9DUL - chains A and J of the 21 polymer chains in the assembly; structure by electron microscopy, 2.56 A resolution.

== Chain A ==
Molecule: 16S rRNA
Organism: Escherichia coli
Sequence (1533 nucleotides; row label = number of the first residue in the row):
     2 AAUUGAAGAG UUUGAUCAUG GCUCAGAUUG AACGCUGGCG GCAGGCCUAA CACAUGCAAG
    62 UCGAACGGUA ACAGGAAGAA GCUUGCUUCU UUGCUGACGA GUGGCGGACG GGUGAGUAAU
   122 GUCUGGGAAA CUGCCUGAUG GAGGGGGAUA ACUACUGGAA ACGGUAGCUA AUACCGCAUA
   182 ACGUCGCAAG ACCAAAGAGG GGGACCUUCG GGCCUCUUGC CAUCGGAUGU GCCCAGAUGG
   242 GAUUAGCUAG UAGGUGGGGU AACGGCUCAC CUAGGCGACG AUCCCUAGCU GGUCUGAGAG
   302 GAUGACCAGC CACACUGGAA CUGAGACACG GUCCAGACUC CUACGGGAGG CAGCAGUGGG
   362 GAAUAUUGCA CAAUGGGCGC AAGCCUGAUG CAGCCAUGCC GCGUGUAUGA AGAAGGCCUU
   422 CGGGUUGUAA AGUACUUUCA GCGGGGAGGA AGGGAGUAAA GUUAAUACCU UUGCUCAUUG
   482 ACGUUACCCG CAGAAGAAGC ACCGGCUAAC UCCGUGCCAG CAGCCXCGGU AAUACGGAGG
   542 GUGCAAGCGU UAAUCGGAAU UACUGGGCGU AAAGCGCACG CAGGCGGUUU GUUAAGUCAG
   602 AUGUGAAAUC CCCGGGCUCA ACCUGGGAAC UGCAUCUGAU ACUGGCAAGC UUGAGUCUCG
   662 UAGAGGGGGG UAGAAUUCCA GGUGUAGCGG UGAAAUGCGU AGAGAUCUGG AGGAAUACCG
   722 GUGGCGAAGG CGGCCCCCUG GACGAAGACU GACGCUCAGG UGCGAAAGCG UGGGGAGCAA
   782 ACAGGAUUAG AUACCCUGGU AGUCCACGCC GUAAACGAUG UCGACUUGGA GGUUGUGCCC
   842 UUGAGGCGUG GCUUCCGGAG CUAACGCGUU AAGUCGACCG CCUGGGGAGU ACGGCCGCAA
   902 GGUUAAAACU CAAAUGAAUU GACGGGGGCC CGCACAAGCG GUGGAGCAUG UGGUUUAAUU
   962 CGAUCXAACG CGAAGAACCU UACCUGGUCU UGACAUCCAC GGAAGUUUUC AGAGAUGAGA
  1022 AUGUGCCUUC GGGAACCGUG AGACAGGUGC UGCAUGGCUG UCGUCAGCUC GUGUUGUGAA
  1082 AUGUUGGGUU AAGUCCCGCA ACGAGCGCAA CCCUUAUCCU UUGUUGCCAG CGGUCCGGCC
  1142 GGGAACUCAA AGGAGACUGC CAGUGAUAAA CUGGAGGAAG GUGGGGAUGA CGUCAAGUCA
  1202 UCAUGGCCCU UACGACCAGG GCUACACACG UGCUACAAUG GCGCAUACAA AGAGAAGCGA
  1262 CCUCGCGAGA GCAAGCGGAC CUCAUAAAGU GCGUCGUAGU CCGGAUUGGA GUCUGCAACU
  1322 CGACUCCAUG AAGUCGGAAU CGCUAGUAAU CGUGGAUCAG AAUGCCACGG UGAAUACGUU
  1382 CCCGGGCCUU GUACACACCG CCCGUXACAC CAUGGGAGUG GGUUGCAAAA GAAGUAGGUA
  1442 GCUUAACCUU CGGGAGGGCG CUUACCACUU UGUGAUUCAU GACUGGGGUG AAGUCGUAAC
  1502 AAGGUAACCG UAGGGGAACC UGCGGUUGGA UCA
Not modelled in the structure: 205-213, 841-845, 1207, 1516
Modified positions: PSU (pseudouridine-5'-monophosphate) at position 516, G7M (N7-methyl-guanosine-5'-monophosphate) at position 527, 5MC (5-methylcytidine-5'-monophosphate) at position 967, 4OC (4n,o2'-methylcytidine-5'-monophosphate) at position 1402, 5MC (5-methylcytidine-5'-monophosphate) at position 1407, UR3 (3-methyluridine-5'-monophoshate) at position 1498, MA6 (6N-dimethyladenosine-5'-monophoshate) at position 1518, MA6 (6N-dimethyladenosine-5'-monophoshate) at position 1519
Differences from the reference sequence: conflict C966 (G493406 in 2852408577)

== Chain J ==
Name: Small ribosomal subunit protein uS10
Organism: Escherichia coli
Reference sequence: C3SQT7 (C3SQT7_ECOLX); numbering as in UniProt (aligned over 1-103)
Amino-acid sequence (103 residues; each row starts with the number of its first residue):
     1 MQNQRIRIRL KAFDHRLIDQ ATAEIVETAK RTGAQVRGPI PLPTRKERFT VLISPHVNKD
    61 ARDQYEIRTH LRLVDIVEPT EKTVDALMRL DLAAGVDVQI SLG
Not modelled in the structure: 1-4, 103

== Chain A / chain J interface ==
Residue-residue contacts (71; chain A residue first):
  G963(A) - His56(J)  hydrogen bond to the sugar
  G963(A) - Val57(J)  base contact
  A964(A) - His56(J)  hydrogen bond to the sugar
  A964(A) - Val57(J)  sugar contact
  A969(A) - Asn58(J)  phosphate contact
  C972(A) - Val57(J)  base contact
  C972(A) - Asn58(J)  sugar contact
  C972(A) - Lys59(J)  salt bridge to the phosphate
  G973(A) - Leu52(J)  sugar contact
  G973(A) - Pro55(J)  hydrogen bond to the sugar
  G973(A) - His56(J)  base contact
  G973(A) - Val57(J)  hydrogen bond to the sugar
  G973(A) - Lys59(J)  salt bridge to the phosphate
  A975(A) - Lys59(J)  salt bridge to the phosphate
  A975(A) - Arg62(J)  hydrogen bond to the base
  G1058(A) - Pro55(J)  base contact
  C1059(A) - Ile53(J)  hydrogen bond to the sugar
  C1059(A) - Ser54(J)  sugar contact
  C1059(A) - Pro55(J)  base contact
  U1060(A) - Ile53(J)  sugar contact
  U1060(A) - Ser54(J)  hydrogen bond to the sugar
  U1060(A) - Asn58(J)  hydrogen bond to the sugar
  U1060(A) - Ala61(J)  phosphate contact
  G1061(A) - Asn58(J)  sugar contact
  G1061(A) - Ala61(J)  sugar contact
  C1114(A) - Arg68(J)  hydrogen bond to the phosphate
  U1115(A) - Arg68(J)  salt bridge to the phosphate
  U1123(A) - Gly38(J)  sugar contact
  U1123(A) - Ile40(J)  sugar contact
  U1123(A) - Pro41(J)  base contact
  G1124(A) - Arg37(J)  salt bridge to the phosphate
  G1124(A) - Gly38(J)  sugar contact
  G1124(A) - Ile40(J)  sugar contact
  U1125(A) - Arg37(J)  salt bridge to the phosphate
  U1125(A) - Ile40(J)  base contact
  U1125(A) - Leu73(J)  sugar contact
  U1126(A) - Arg9(J)  base contact
  U1126(A) - Leu73(J)  base contact
  A1150(A) - Pro41(J)  hydrogen bond to the sugar
  A1150(A) - Leu42(J)  sugar contact
  A1150(A) - Pro43(J)  sugar contact
  A1151(A) - Pro41(J)  sugar contact
  A1151(A) - Leu42(J)  sugar contact
  A1151(A) - Pro43(J)  sugar contact
  A1151(A) - Thr44(J)  hydrogen bond to the phosphate
  A1151(A) - Arg72(J)  hydrogen bond to the phosphate
  A1152(A) - His15(J)  hydrogen bond to the phosphate
  A1152(A) - Asp19(J)  sugar contact
  A1152(A) - His70(J)  salt bridge to the phosphate
  A1152(A) - Arg72(J)  salt bridge to the phosphate
  G1153(A) - His15(J)  salt bridge to the phosphate
  G1198(A) - Pro55(J)  base contact
  G1198(A) - His56(J)  sugar contact
  U1199(A) - His56(J)  sugar contact
  U1202(A) - Pro55(J)  base contact
  A1254(A) - Arg45(J)  salt bridge to the phosphate
  A1254(A) - Glu47(J)  phosphate contact
  G1255(A) - Arg45(J)  salt bridge to the phosphate
  G1279(A) - Arg9(J)  salt bridge to the phosphate
  G1279(A) - Lys11(J)  salt bridge to the phosphate
  G1279(A) - Arg45(J)  base contact
  A1280(A) - Arg9(J)  salt bridge to the phosphate
  A1280(A) - Leu42(J)  phosphate contact
  A1280(A) - Pro43(J)  base contact
  A1280(A) - Leu71(J)  phosphate contact
  C1281(A) - Arg7(J)  base contact
  C1366(A) - Arg62(J)  hydrogen bond to the sugar
  C1367(A) - Thr50(J)  sugar contact
  C1367(A) - Arg62(J)  sugar contact
  C1367(A) - Gln64(J)  phosphate contact
  A1368(A) - Gln64(J)  phosphate contact
Interface residues without a listed pair, chain A (33 interface residues in all): A974, G1253
Interface residues without a listed pair, chain J (36 interface residues in all): Val36, Pro39, Lys46, Arg48, Asp75

== Summary ==
The interface between chain A and chain J involves 33 residues on one side and 36 on the other; the contacts
include 14 hydrogen bonds and 14 salt bridges. Polar contacts include A975(A)-Arg62(J), G963(A)-His56(J) and
A964(A)-His56(J).
Chain A is 16S rRNA and chain J is Small ribosomal subunit protein uS10, both from Escherichia coli; the
structure, Structure of mutant 30S subunit with extended helix 26, version 4, was determined by electron
microscopy (same publication as 9DUK).
